3X1V - chains I and A of the 10 polymer chains in the assembly; structure by X-ray diffraction, 2.92 A resolution.

[Chain I]
Molecule: 146-nt DNA strand
Sequence (146 nucleotides; row label = number of the first residue in the row):
     1 ATCAATATCC ACCTGCAGAT TCTACCAAAA GTGTATTTGG AAACTGCTCC ATCAAAAGGC
    61 ATGTTCAGCT GAATTCAGCT GAACATGCCT TTTGATGGAG CAGTTTCCAA ATACACTTTT
   121 GGTAGAATCT GCAGGTGGAT ATTGAT
Bound ions: Mn2+ site 1 near DA56 (its only coordinating residue here); Mn2+ site 2 near DG68 (its only coordinating residue here); Mn2+ site 3 near DG78 (its only coordinating residue here); Mn2+ site 4 near DC84 (its only coordinating residue here); Mn2+ site 5 near DG121 (its only coordinating residue here); Mn2+ site 6 near DT146 (its only coordinating residue here)

[Chain A]
Name: Histone H3.1
From: Homo sapiens
Reference sequence: P68431 (H31_HUMAN); residues 1-135 here correspond to UniProt positions 2-136 (UniProt number = residue number + 1)
Chain sequence (135 residues; row label = number of the first residue in the row):
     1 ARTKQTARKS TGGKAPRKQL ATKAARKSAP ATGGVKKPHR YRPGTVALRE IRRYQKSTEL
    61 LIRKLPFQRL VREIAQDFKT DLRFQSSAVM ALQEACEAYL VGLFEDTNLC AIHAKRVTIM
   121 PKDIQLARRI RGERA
Disordered / not traced: 1-37
UniProt features mapped onto this chain:
  - modified residue: Arg2 (Asymmetric dimethylarginine), Thr3 (Phosphothreonine), Lys4 (Allysine), Gln5 (5-glutamyl dopamine), Thr6 (Phosphothreonine), Arg8 (Citrulline), Lys9 (N6,N6,N6-trimethyllysine), Ser10 (ADP-ribosylserine), Thr11 (Phosphothreonine), Lys14 (N6-(2-hydroxyisobutyryl)lysine), Arg17 (Asymmetric dimethylarginine), Lys18 (N6-(2-hydroxyisobutyryl)lysine), Lys23 (N6-(2-hydroxyisobutyryl)lysine), Arg26 (Citrulline), Lys27 (N6,N6,N6-trimethyllysine), Ser28 (ADP-ribosylserine), Lys36 (N6,N6,N6-trimethyllysine), Lys37 (N6-methyllysine), Tyr41 (Phosphotyrosine), Lys56 (N6,N6,N6-trimethyllysine) and 8 more in UniProt
  - lipidation: Lys18 (N6-decanoyllysine)

[Interface between chain I and chain A]
Pairs across the interface - 26 pairs, chain I then chain A:
  DC49(I) - Arg83(A)  hydrogen bond to the sugar
  DC49(I) - Phe84(A)  sugar contact
  DC49(I) - Gln85(A)  phosphate contact
  DC49(I) - Ser86(A)  phosphate contact
  DC50(I) - Arg72(A)  salt bridge to the phosphate
  DC50(I) - Phe84(A)  hydrogen bond to the phosphate
  DA67(I) - Pro43(A)  phosphate contact
  DG68(I) - Arg42(A)  salt bridge to the phosphate
  DG68(I) - Pro43(A)  sugar contact
  DC69(I) - Thr118(A)  phosphate contact
  DT70(I) - Arg116(A)  phosphate contact
  DT70(I) - Val117(A)  hydrogen bond to the phosphate
  DT70(I) - Thr118(A)  hydrogen bond to the phosphate
  DT70(I) - Met120(A)  phosphate contact
  DG71(I) - Arg116(A)  phosphate contact
  DG71(I) - Met120(A)  phosphate contact
  DG71(I) - Lys122(A)  salt bridge to the phosphate
  DT142(I) - Tyr41(A)  phosphate contact
  DT142(I) - Thr45(A)  phosphate contact
  DT143(I) - His39(A)  sugar contact
  DT143(I) - Arg40(A)  phosphate contact
  DT143(I) - Tyr41(A)  sugar contact
  DT143(I) - Arg42(A)  hydrogen bond to the phosphate
  DT143(I) - Thr45(A)  hydrogen bond to the phosphate
  DG144(I) - Arg40(A)  phosphate contact
  DG144(I) - Arg42(A)  salt bridge to the phosphate
Other interface residues (no listed pair), chain I (11 interface residues in all): DT65
Other interface residues (no listed pair), chain A (17 interface residues in all): Lys115

[Overview]
The interface between chain I and chain A involves 11 residues on one side and 17 on the other, with 6
hydrogen bonds and 4 salt bridges. Polar contacts include DC49(I)-Arg83(A), DC50(I)-Phe84(A) and
DT70(I)-Val117(A).
Chain I is a 146-nt DNA strand and chain A is Histone H3.1 (Homo sapiens); the structure, Crystal structure of
nucleosome core particle in the presence of histone variant involved in reprogramming, was determined by X-ray
diffraction together with 3X1S, 3X1T and 3X1U from the same study.
